5Y6Z - chains A and C of the 3 polymer chains in the assembly; structure by X-ray diffraction, 2.50 A resolution.

[Chain A]
Molecule: Genome polyprotein
From: Coxsackievirus A16
UniProtKB: L7WS61 (L7WS61_9ENTO); residues 1-462 here correspond to UniProt positions 1732-2193 (UniProt number = residue number + 1731)
Amino-acid sequence (468 residues; numbered 1 to 468; the number before each row is that of its first residue):
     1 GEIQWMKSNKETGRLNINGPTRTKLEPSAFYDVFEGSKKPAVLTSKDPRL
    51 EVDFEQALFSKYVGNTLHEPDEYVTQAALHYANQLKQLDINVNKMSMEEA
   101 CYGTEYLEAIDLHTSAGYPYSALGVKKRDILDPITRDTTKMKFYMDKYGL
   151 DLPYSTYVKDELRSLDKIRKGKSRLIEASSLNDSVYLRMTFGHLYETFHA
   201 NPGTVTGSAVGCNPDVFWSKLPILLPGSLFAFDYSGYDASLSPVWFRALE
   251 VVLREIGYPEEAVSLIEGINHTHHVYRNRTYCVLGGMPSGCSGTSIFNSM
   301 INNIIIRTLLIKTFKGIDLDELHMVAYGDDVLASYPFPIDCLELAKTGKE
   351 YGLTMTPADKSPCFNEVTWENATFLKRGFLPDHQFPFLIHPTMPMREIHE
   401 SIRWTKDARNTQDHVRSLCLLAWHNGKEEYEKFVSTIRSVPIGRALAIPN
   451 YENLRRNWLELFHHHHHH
Unresolved in the structure: 358-362, 463-468
Construct notes: expression tag (463-468)

[Chain C]
Molecule: Product RNA
Sequence (14 nucleotides; each row starts with the number of its first residue):
   688 UGUUCGACGAGAGA
Unresolved in the structure: 688-689

[Chain A / chain C interface]
Contacting residue pairs - 28 pairs, chain A then chain C:
  His113(A) - C695(C)  salt bridge to the phosphate
  His113(A) - G696(C)  salt bridge to the phosphate
  Ser295(A) - A701(C)  hydrogen bond to the base
  Tyr327(A) - G700(C)  hydrogen bond to the base
  Tyr327(A) - A701(C)  hydrogen bond to the sugar
  Gly328(A) - A701(C)  hydrogen bond to the sugar
  Asp329(A) - A701(C)  phosphate contact
  Asp330(A) - A701(C)  phosphate contact
  Leu375(A) - G700(C)  sugar contact
  Leu375(A) - A701(C)  sugar contact
  Lys376(A) - G700(C)  phosphate contact
  Lys376(A) - A701(C)  phosphate contact
  Arg377(A) - A699(C)  sugar contact
  Arg377(A) - G700(C)  sugar contact
  Met393(A) - A699(C)  sugar contact
  Ser401(A) - G698(C)  hydrogen bond to the phosphate
  Ser401(A) - A699(C)  hydrogen bond to the phosphate
  Lys406(A) - G698(C)  salt bridge to the phosphate
  Asn410(A) - G696(C)  sugar contact
  Asn410(A) - A697(C)  sugar contact
  Asp413(A) - G696(C)  hydrogen bond to the base
  Asp413(A) - A697(C)  sugar contact
  His414(A) - A697(C)  sugar contact
  His414(A) - G698(C)  sugar contact
  Ser417(A) - G698(C)  sugar contact
  Leu418(A) - G698(C)  sugar contact
  Leu418(A) - A699(C)  sugar contact
  Leu421(A) - A699(C)  sugar contact

[Overview]
18 residues of chain A face 7 of chain C across their interface; the contacts include 7 hydrogen bonds and 3
salt bridges. Polar pairs include Ser295(A)-A701(C), Tyr327(A)-G700(C) and Asp413(A)-G696(C).
Chain A is Genome polyprotein (Coxsackievirus A16) and chain C is Product RNA; the structure, Crystal
structure of the coxsackievirus A16 polymerase elongation complex, was determined by X-ray diffraction.
